Entry 7YUD (electron microscopy, 2.98 A resolution); this record covers chains H and N of the 5 polymer chains in the assembly.

# Chain H
Molecule: NbFab-H-chain
From: synthetic construct
Sequence (246 residues; each row starts with the number of its first residue):
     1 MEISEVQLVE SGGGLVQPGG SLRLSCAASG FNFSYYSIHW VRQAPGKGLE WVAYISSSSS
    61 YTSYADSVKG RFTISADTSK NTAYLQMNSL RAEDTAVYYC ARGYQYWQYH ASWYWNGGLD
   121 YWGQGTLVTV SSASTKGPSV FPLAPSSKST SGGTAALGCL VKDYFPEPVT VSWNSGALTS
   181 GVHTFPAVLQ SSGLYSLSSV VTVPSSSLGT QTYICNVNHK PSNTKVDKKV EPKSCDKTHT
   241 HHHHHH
Unresolved in the structure: 1-3, 233-246
Disulfide bonds: Cys26-Cys100, Cys159-Cys215

# Chain N
Molecule: Tc-Nb8
From: Lama glama
Sequence (128 residues; each row starts with the number of its first residue):
     1 QRQLVESGGG LVQPGGSLRL SCAAPGSRRF DYYTLGWFRQ APGKEREGVS CISTVGGITN
    61 YADSVKGRFI ISRDNAKSTV YLQMNSLEPE DTAVYYCAAG REMCAPMMLG DYYDMDYWGK
   121 GTPVTVSS
Unresolved in the structure: 1-2
Disulfide bonds: Cys22-Cys97

# How chain H and chain N interact
Residue-residue contacts (23; chain H residue first):
  Asn32(H) - Tyr113(N)
  Tyr35(H) - Tyr112(N)  hydrophobic
  Tyr35(H) - Trp118(N)
  Tyr36(H) - Gln40(N)
  Tyr36(H) - Glu45(N)  hydrogen bond
  Tyr104(H) - Gln40(N)  hydrogen bond (side chain-backbone)
  Tyr104(H) - Val94(N)
  Tyr104(H) - Tyr96(N)  hydrogen bond
  Tyr106(H) - Lys120(N)
  Tyr109(H) - Lys120(N)
  Tyr109(H) - Gly121(N)
  His110(H) - Lys120(N)
  His110(H) - Pro123(N)
  Tyr114(H) - Gly9(N)  hydrogen bond (side chain-backbone)
  Tyr114(H) - Gly10(N)  hydrogen bond (side chain-backbone)
  Tyr114(H) - Leu11(N)
  Tyr114(H) - Pro123(N)  hydrogen bond (side chain-backbone)
  Tyr114(H) - Thr125(N)
  Trp115(H) - Ala93(N)
  Trp115(H) - Val94(N)  hydrophobic
  Trp115(H) - Pro123(N)  hydrophobic
  Trp115(H) - Thr125(N)
  Asp120(H) - Pro42(N)
Interface residues without a listed pair, chain H (14 interface residues in all): Tyr61, Trp113, Gly117, Tyr121
Interface residues without a listed pair, chain N (20 interface residues in all): Gly43, Lys44, Arg46, Val124

# In short
14 residues of chain H face 20 of chain N across their interface; the contacts include 6 hydrogen bonds. Among
the polar pairs are Tyr36(H)-Glu45(N), Tyr104(H)-Gln40(N) and Tyr104(H)-Tyr96(N).
Chain H is NbFab-H-chain (synthetic construct) and chain N is Tc-Nb8 (Lama glama); the structure,
FTY720p-bound human SPNS2, was determined by electron microscopy (same publication as 8KAE, 7YUB and 7YUF).
